3KSB - chains D and F of the 6 polymer chains in the assembly; structure by X-ray diffraction, 3.50 A resolution.

[Chain D]
Protein: DNA topoisomerase 4 subunit B
From: Streptococcus pneumoniae
Notes: EC 5.99.1.-
UniProtKB: Q59961 (PARE_STRPN); numbering as in UniProt (aligned over 404-647)
Chain sequence (268 residues; each row starts with the number of its first residue):
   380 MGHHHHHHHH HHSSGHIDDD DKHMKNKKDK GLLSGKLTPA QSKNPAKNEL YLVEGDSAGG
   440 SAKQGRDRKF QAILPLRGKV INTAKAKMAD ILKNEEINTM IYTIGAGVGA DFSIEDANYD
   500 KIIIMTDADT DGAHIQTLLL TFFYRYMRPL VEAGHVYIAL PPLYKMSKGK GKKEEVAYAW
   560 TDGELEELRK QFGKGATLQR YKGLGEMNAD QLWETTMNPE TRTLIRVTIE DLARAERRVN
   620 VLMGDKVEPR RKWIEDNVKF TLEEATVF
Not modelled in the structure: 380-414, 465-467, 488-489, 495, 548-550, 572-574, 641-647
Sequence notes: initiating methionine (380); expression tag (381-403)
UniProt features mapped onto this chain:
  - binding site (Mg(2+)): Glu433, Asp506, Asp508
  - site (Interaction with DNA): Lys458, Asn461, His513, Arg629
Ligand contacts: Mg2+ (MG): Glu433, Asp506, Asp508, Gly582

[Chain F]
Molecule: 34-nt DNA strand
Sequence (34 nucleotides; row label = number of the first residue in the row):
     1 CTGTTTTACG TGCATAGTCA TTCATGACCT TGGT
Not modelled in the structure: 1-8, 27-34

[How chain D and chain F interact]
Residue-residue contacts - 11 pairs, chain D then chain F:
  Glu433(D) - DT15(F)  phosphate contact
  Glu433(D) - DA16(F)  sugar contact
  Gly434(D) - DG17(F)  phosphate contact
  Asp435(D) - DG17(F)  hydrogen bond to the phosphate
  Asp435(D) - DT18(F)  phosphate contact
  Ser436(D) - DG17(F)  hydrogen bond to the phosphate
  Gly457(D) - DT15(F)  base contact
  Gly457(D) - DA16(F)  hydrogen bond to the sugar
  Lys458(D) - DT15(F)  hydrogen bond to the base
  Asp506(D) - DA16(F)  phosphate contact
  Asp510(D) - DT15(F)  sugar contact
Also at the interface, not in a pair above, chain D (10 interface residues in all): Arg456, Lys581
Also at the interface, not in a pair above, chain F (5 interface residues in all): DA14

[Overview]
10 residues of chain D and 5 residues of chain F are in contact, with 4 hydrogen bonds. Among the polar pairs
are Lys458(D)-DT15(F), Gly457(D)-DA16(F) and Asp435(D)-DG17(F). Ligands of chain D: Mg2+. Curated annotation
(UniProt) lists 3 Mg2+-binding residues on chain D.
Here chain D is DNA topoisomerase 4 subunit B (Streptococcus pneumoniae) and chain F is a 34-nt DNA strand.
Entry 3KSB (Detailed structural insight into the DNA cleavage complex of type IIA topoisomerases (re-sealed
form)) was determined by X-ray diffraction (same publication as 3KSA, 3LTN and 3K9F).
